5A20 - chains B and C of the 8 polymer chains in the assembly; structure by electron microscopy, 7.60 A resolution (low resolution: residue-level contacts below are approximate; hydrogen-bond / salt-bridge calls are withheld).

# Chain B
Protein: Portal protein
Source organism: Bacillus phage SPP1
Reference sequence: P54309 (PORTL_BPSPP); numbering as in UniProt (aligned over 1-503)
Chain sequence (503 residues; numbered 1 to 503; the number before each row is that of its first residue):
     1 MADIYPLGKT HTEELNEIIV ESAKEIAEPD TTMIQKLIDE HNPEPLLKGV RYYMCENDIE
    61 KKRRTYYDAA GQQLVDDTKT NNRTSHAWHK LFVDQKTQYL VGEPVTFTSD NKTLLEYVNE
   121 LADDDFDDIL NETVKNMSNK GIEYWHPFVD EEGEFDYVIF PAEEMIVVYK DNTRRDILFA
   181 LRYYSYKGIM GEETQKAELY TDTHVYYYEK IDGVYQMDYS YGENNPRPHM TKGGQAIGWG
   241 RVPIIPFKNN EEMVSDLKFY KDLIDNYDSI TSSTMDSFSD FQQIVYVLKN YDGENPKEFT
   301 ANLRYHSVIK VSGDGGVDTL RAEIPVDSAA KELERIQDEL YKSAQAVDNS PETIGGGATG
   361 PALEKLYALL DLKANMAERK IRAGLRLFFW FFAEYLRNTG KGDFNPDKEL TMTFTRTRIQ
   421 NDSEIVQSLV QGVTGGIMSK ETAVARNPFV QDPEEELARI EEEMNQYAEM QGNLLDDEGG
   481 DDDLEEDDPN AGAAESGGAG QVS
Unresolved in the structure: 1-28, 469-503
Sequence notes: conflict Lys365 (Asn in P54309)
Curated features (UniProtKB/Swiss-Prot):
  - mutagenesis: Glu251 (E251K: In siz S; 4% reduction in DNA packaging), Glu424 (E424K: In siz X; 6% reduction in DNA packaging)

# Chain C
Protein: 15 protein
Source organism: Bacillus phage SPP1
Reference sequence: Q38584 (Q38584_BPSPP); residue numbers follow UniProt; this construct covers 1-102
Chain sequence (102 residues; row label = number of the first residue in the row):
     1 MDIQRVKRLL SITNDKHDEY LTEMVPLLVE FAKDECHNPF IDKDGNESIP SGVLIFVAKA
    61 AQFYMTNAGL TGRSMDTVSY NFATEIPSTI LKKLNPYRKM AR
Unresolved in the structure: 1-3

# Chain B / chain C interface
Pairs across the interface (25; chain B residue first):
  Tyr291(B) - Ser51(C)
  Asp292(B) - Ser48(C)
  Gly293(B) - Ser48(C)
  Glu294(B) - Phe40(C)
  Glu294(B) - Ile41(C)
  Glu294(B) - Asp42(C)
  Asn295(B) - Asp42(C)
  Lys297(B) - Lys43(C)
  Glu298(B) - Asp42(C)
  Glu298(B) - Lys43(C)
  Glu298(B) - Asp44(C)
  Ala301(B) - Lys43(C)
  Asn302(B) - Ile41(C)
  His306(B) - His37(C)
  His306(B) - Pro39(C)
  Val308(B) - Cys36(C)
  Lys310(B) - Asp34(C)
  Lys310(B) - Cys36(C)
  Lys310(B) - Asn38(C)
  Val311(B) - Asn38(C)
  Ser312(B) - Asn38(C)
  Ser312(B) - Ser51(C)
  Gly313(B) - Ser51(C)
  Asp314(B) - Ser51(C)
  Asp314(B) - Gly52(C)
Also at the interface, not in a pair above, chain B (17 interface residues in all): Asn290
Also at the interface, not in a pair above, chain C (15 interface residues in all): Lys33, Pro50

# Overview
The interface between chain B and chain C involves 17 residues on one side and 15 on the other. From UniProt:
2 mutagenesis sites on chain B.
Here chain B is Portal protein and chain C is 15 protein, both from Bacillus phage SPP1. Entry 5A20 (Structure
of bacteriophage SPP1 head-to-tail interface filled with DNA and tape measure protein) was determined by
electron microscopy, deposited together with 5A21.
